Entry 8B6F (electron microscopy, 2.80 A resolution); this record covers chains AD and AI of the 69 polymer chains in the assembly.

# Chain AD
Name: NADH dehydrogenase [ubiquinone] flavoprotein 1, mitochondrial
Organism: Tetrahymena thermophila SB210
Notes: EC 7.1.1.2
UniProtKB: Q23KE4 (Q23KE4_TETTS); residues 1-474 here = UniProt positions 1-474
Chain sequence (474 residues; numbered 1 to 474; the number before each row is that of its first residue):
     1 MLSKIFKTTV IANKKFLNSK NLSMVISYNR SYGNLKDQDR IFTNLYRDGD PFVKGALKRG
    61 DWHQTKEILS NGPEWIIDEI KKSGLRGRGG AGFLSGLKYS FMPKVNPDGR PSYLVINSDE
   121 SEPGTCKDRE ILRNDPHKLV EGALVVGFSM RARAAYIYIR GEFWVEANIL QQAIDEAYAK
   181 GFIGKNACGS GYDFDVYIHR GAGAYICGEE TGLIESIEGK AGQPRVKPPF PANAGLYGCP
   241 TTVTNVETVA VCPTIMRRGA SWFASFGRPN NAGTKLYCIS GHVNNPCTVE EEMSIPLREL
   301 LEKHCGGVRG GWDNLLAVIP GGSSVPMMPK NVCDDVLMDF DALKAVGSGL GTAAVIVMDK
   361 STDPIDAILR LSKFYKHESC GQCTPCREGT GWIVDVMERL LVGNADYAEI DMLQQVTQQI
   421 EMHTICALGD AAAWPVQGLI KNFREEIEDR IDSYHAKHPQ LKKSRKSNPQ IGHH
Not modelled in the structure: 1-30, 472-474

# Chain AI
Name: NADH-ubiquinone oxidoreductase 24 kDa subunit
Organism: Tetrahymena thermophila SB210
UniProtKB: I7MEP0 (I7MEP0_TETTS); residue numbers follow UniProt; this construct covers 1-274
Chain sequence (274 residues; row label = number of the first residue in the row):
     1 MLSKGFKQLF GLTKATNFYN KNFFSRLAAH RKNDDNSDSV PFEFTPENYK EIEKILAKYP
    61 LKQKRSAVMP LLYLVQEQNN NWVPLSAMKK IAKLLEMPEI DVYEVATFYT MYNREPVGKF
   121 HLQICGTTPC QLCGSREITK AIEEYTQTKL GHTSADGKWT LEEVECLGAC SNAPMIQVNN
   181 KWVYEDLTTE NVVKLLKDLE SGTDKKGPQN HRNQVEGPLG RSTLKEKDFL SGEIRFSRDF
   241 AKAKQDWVAQ KEQERIEAEK KKAATAAAAA AAKK
Not modelled in the structure: 1-24, 256-274

# Interface between chain AD and chain AI
Contacting residue pairs - 140 pairs, chain AD then chain AI:
  Asp37(AD) with Leu224(AI), hydrogen bond (side chain-backbone); Glu226(AI); Phe229(AI)
  Gln38(AD) with Glu226(AI); Phe229(AI)
  Arg40(AD) with Thr223(AI); Leu224(AI)
  Asn44(AD) with Leu230(AI)
  Tyr46(AD) with Val215(AI), hydrophobic; Glu216(AI); Arg221(AI)
  Arg47(AD) with Gln214(AI)
  Asp48(AD) with Arg221(AI); Leu230(AI)
  Leu57(AD) with Arg235(AI), hydrogen bond (backbone-side chain)
  Lys58(AD) with Glu233(AI); Ile234(AI), hydrogen bond (backbone-backbone); Arg235(AI), hydrogen bond (backbone-side chain)
  Arg59(AD) with Ile234(AI)
  Gly60(AD) with Ile234(AI), hydrogen bond (backbone-backbone)
  His63(AD) with Phe236(AI); Ser237(AI), hydrogen bond
  Gln64(AD) with Ser237(AI), hydrogen bond; Arg238(AI), hydrogen bond (side chain-backbone); Phe240(AI)
  Glu67(AD) with Phe240(AI)
  Ile68(AD) with Phe240(AI), hydrophobic
  Asn71(AD) with Phe240(AI), hydrogen bond (side chain-backbone); Lys244(AI)
  Trp75(AD) with Arg238(AI); Phe240(AI), hydrophobic; Ala243(AI), hydrophobic; Lys244(AI); Trp247(AI)
  Asp78(AD) with Trp247(AI), hydrogen bond
  Glu79(AD) with Arg238(AI), salt bridge
  Ser121(AD) with Cys166(AI)
  Glu122(AD) with Cys166(AI)
  Pro123(AD) with Thr127(AI); Cys166(AI), hydrophobic
  Gly124(AD) with Pro129(AI); Cys170(AI), hydrogen bond (backbone-side chain)
  Thr125(AD) with Gly168(AI); Cys170(AI)
  Cys126(AD) with Gly168(AI), hydrogen bond (side chain-backbone); Ala169(AI), hydrophobic
  Arg129(AD) with Gly168(AI); Ala169(AI); Glu185(AI), salt bridge
  Glu130(AD) with Val215(AI)
  Arg133(AD) with Gln214(AI), hydrogen bond
  Tyr156(AD) with Lys58(AI); Pro60(AI)
  Arg160(AD) with Cys166(AI), hydrogen bond (side chain-backbone); Leu167(AI); Gly168(AI)
  Gly161(AD) with Tyr73(AI); Met111(AI)
  Glu162(AD) with Met111(AI); Leu167(AI); Gln177(AI), hydrogen bond (backbone-side chain)
  Phe163(AD) with Leu167(AI); Gly168(AI)
  Trp164(AD) with Asn180(AI); Lys181(AI); Trp182(AI)
  Val165(AD) with Lys181(AI); Trp182(AI), hydrophobic
  Tyr197(AD) with Lys58(AI)
  His199(AD) with Tyr59(AI), hydrogen bond; Met69(AI), hydrogen bond
  Arg200(AD) with Tyr73(AI)
  Gly201(AD) with Tyr73(AI), hydrogen bond (backbone-side chain)
  Ala202(AD) with Tyr73(AI); Tyr109(AI), hydrophobic; Met111(AI), hydrophobic; Tyr112(AI), hydrophobic
  Gly203(AD) with Thr110(AI), hydrogen bond (backbone-side chain); Met111(AI), hydrogen bond (backbone-side chain)
  Ile206(AD) with Phe108(AI), hydrophobic
  Cys207(AD) with Tyr109(AI), hydrophobic
  Ser216(AD) with Met69(AI); Tyr109(AI)
  Ile217(AD) with Ser66(AI), hydrogen bond (backbone-side chain)
  Glu218(AD) with Arg65(AI); Ser66(AI), hydrogen bond (backbone-side chain)
  Gly219(AD) with Arg65(AI), hydrogen bond (backbone-side chain); Val105(AI)
  Lys220(AD) with Arg65(AI); Tyr109(AI)
  Ala221(AD) with Phe108(AI), hydrophobic
  Gly222(AD) with Phe108(AI); Tyr109(AI)
  Tyr237(AD) with Tyr59(AI); Pro60(AI), hydrophobic; Gln63(AI); Ser66(AI), hydrogen bond
  Met256(AD) with Arg238(AI), hydrogen bond (backbone-side chain); Phe240(AI)
  Arg257(AD) with Arg238(AI)
  Arg258(AD) with Phe236(AI)
  Gly259(AD) with Arg238(AI)
  Ile279(AD) with Ser171(AI)
  Ser280(AD) with Cys133(AI); Cys170(AI); Ser171(AI)
  His282(AD) with Leu132(AI)
  Asn284(AD) with Leu219(AI)
  Asn285(AD) with Gly217(AI); Pro218(AI); Leu219(AI), hydrogen bond (side chain-backbone); Gly220(AI)
  Pro286(AD) with Ser171(AI); Arg212(AI), hydrogen bond (backbone-side chain); Gly217(AI); Pro218(AI)
  Cys287(AD) with Val215(AI); Gly217(AI)
  Thr288(AD) with Val215(AI)
  Val289(AD) with Thr223(AI)
  His304(AD) with Ser222(AI), hydrogen bond; Thr223(AI)
  Ile356(AD) with Pro129(AI), hydrophobic; Leu132(AI), hydrophobic
  Thr362(AD) with Leu132(AI)
  Asp366(AD) with Gln131(AI); Arg136(AI), salt bridge
  Ala367(AD) with Thr128(AI), hydrogen bond (backbone-side chain)
  Arg370(AD) with Gly126(AI), hydrogen bond (side chain-backbone); Thr127(AI); Thr128(AI); Gln131(AI); Glu163(AI), salt bridge; Val164(AI); Glu165(AI), salt bridge
  Leu371(AD) with Thr128(AI)
  Phe374(AD) with Glu165(AI)
  His377(AD) with Glu165(AI), salt bridge
  Glu378(AD) with Glu165(AI)
  Cys380(AD) with Phe108(AI)
Also at the interface, not in a pair above, chain AD (89 interface residues in all): Thr43, Leu45, Glu74, Glu120, Tyr158, Gln171, Ala204, Gln223, Ala260, Gly281, Glu290, Lys303, Val357, Met358
Also at the interface, not in a pair above, chain AI (64 interface residues in all): Asn213, Lys225, Ser231

# In short
89 residues of chain AD and 64 residues of chain AI are in contact; the contacts include 30 hydrogen bonds and
6 salt bridges. Polar pairs include Glu79(AD)-Arg238(AI), Arg129(AD)-Glu185(AI) and Asp366(AD)-Arg136(AI).
Chain AD is NADH dehydrogenase [ubiquinone] flavoprotein 1, mitochondrial and chain AI is NADH-ubiquinone
oxidoreductase 24 kDa subunit, both from Tetrahymena thermophila SB210; the structure, Cryo-EM structure of
NADH:ubiquinone oxidoreductase (complex-I) from respiratory supercomplex of Tetrahymena thermophila, was
determined by electron microscopy (same publication as 8B6H and 8B6J).
